Entry 7LFK (X-ray diffraction, 1.60 A resolution); this record covers chains A and C of the 3 polymer chains in the assembly.

# Chain A
Name: Histocompatibility 2, M region locus 3
Organism: Mus musculus
Notes: engineered mutation(s): G299 deletion
Reference sequence: Q31093 (Q31093_MOUSE); aligned to UniProt positions 25-300 over residues 1-276 (the alignment contains insertions or deletions, so no single offset holds)
Sequence (282 residues; row label = number of the first residue in the row):
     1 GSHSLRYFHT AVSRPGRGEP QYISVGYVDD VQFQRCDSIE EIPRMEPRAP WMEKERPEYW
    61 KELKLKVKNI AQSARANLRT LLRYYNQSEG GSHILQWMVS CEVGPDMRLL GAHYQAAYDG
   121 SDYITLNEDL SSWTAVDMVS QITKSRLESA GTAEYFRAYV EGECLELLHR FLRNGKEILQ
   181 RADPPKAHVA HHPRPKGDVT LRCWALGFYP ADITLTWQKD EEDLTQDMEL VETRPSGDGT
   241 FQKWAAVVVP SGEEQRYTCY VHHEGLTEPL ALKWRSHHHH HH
Unresolved in the structure: 276-282
Disulfide bonds: Cys101-Cys164, Cys203-Cys259
Covalent attachments: N-acetylglucosamine (NAG) linked to Asn86
Differences from the reference sequence: expression tag (277-282)
Bound ions: Na+ site 1 near Glu229 (its only coordinating residue here); Na+ site 2: Glu254, Tyr257; Na+ site 3 near Glu264 (its only coordinating residue here)

# Chain C
Name: Heptapeptide from NADH-ubiquinone oxidoreductase chain 1
Notes: EC 7.1.1.2; fragment: First seven amino-terminal residues
Reference sequence: P03888 (NU1M_MOUSE); numbering as in UniProt (aligned over 1-7)
Sequence (7 residues; numbered 1 to 7; the number before each row is that of its first residue):
     1 MFFINTL
Modified residues: Met1 (N-formylmethionine; FME)
Differences from the reference sequence: engineered mutation Thr6 (Ile in P03888)

# How chain A and chain C interact
Pairs across the interface (39):
  Tyr7(A) - Met1(C)
  His9(A) - Met1(C)
  Tyr22(A) - Met1(C)
  Ser24(A) - Met1(C)
  Leu63(A) - Met1(C)
  Lys66(A) - Met1(C)
  Val67(A) - Met1(C)
  Ile70(A) - Met1(C)
  Ile70(A) - Phe2(C)
  Ser73(A) - Phe3(C)
  Ser73(A) - Asn5(C)
  Ala74(A) - Phe3(C)
  Asn77(A) - Phe3(C)
  Asn77(A) - Ile4(C)
  Asn77(A) - Asn5(C)
  Asn77(A) - Thr6(C)  hydrogen bond
  Asn77(A) - Leu7(C)
  Thr80(A) - Leu7(C)
  Leu81(A) - Leu7(C)  hydrophobic
  Tyr84(A) - Leu7(C)  hydrophobic
  Leu95(A) - Phe3(C)  hydrophobic
  Trp97(A) - Phe2(C)  hydrogen bond (side chain-backbone)
  Trp97(A) - Phe3(C)  hydrophobic
  Val99(A) - Met1(C)
  Val99(A) - Phe2(C)
  Tyr114(A) - Phe2(C)
  Tyr114(A) - Phe3(C)
  Tyr114(A) - Ile4(C)  hydrogen bond (side chain-backbone)
  Tyr123(A) - Thr6(C)
  Tyr123(A) - Leu7(C)
  Trp133(A) - Ile4(C)  hydrophobic
  Ile142(A) - Leu7(C)  hydrophobic
  Thr143(A) - Thr6(C)  hydrogen bond (side chain-backbone)
  Thr143(A) - Leu7(C)
  Leu147(A) - Ile4(C)  hydrophobic
  Tyr155(A) - Phe2(C)
  Phe156(A) - Phe2(C)  hydrophobic
  Tyr159(A) - Met1(C)  hydrogen bond (side chain-backbone)
  Tyr159(A) - Phe2(C)  hydrophobic
Other interface residues (no listed pair), chain A (32 interface residues in all): Gln34, Cys36, Val139, Arg146, Thr152, Glu163

# Overview
The interface between chain A and chain C involves 32 residues on one side and 7 on the other; the contacts
include 5 hydrogen bonds. Among the polar pairs are Asn77(A)-Thr6(C), Trp97(A)-Phe2(C) and Tyr114(A)-Ile4(C).
N-acetylglucosamine is covalently linked to Asn86(A).
Chain A is Histocompatibility 2, M region locus 3 (Mus musculus) and chain C is Heptapeptide from
NADH-ubiquinone oxidoreductase chain 1; the structure, MODEL OF MHC CLASS Ib H2-M3 WITH MOUSE ND1 N-TERMINAL
HEPTAPEPTIDE, THR MUTANT, REFINED AT 1.60 ..., was determined by X-ray diffraction together with 7LFI, 7LFJ,
7LFL and 7LFM from the same study.
